PDB entry 5IV4 | X-ray diffraction, 1.79 A resolution | chain A

# Chain A
Protein: Adenylate cyclase type 10
Source organism: Homo sapiens
Notes: EC 4.6.1.1
UniProtKB: Q96PN6 (ADCYA_HUMAN); residues 1-469 here = UniProt positions 1-469
Sequence (475 residues; row label = number of the first residue in the row):
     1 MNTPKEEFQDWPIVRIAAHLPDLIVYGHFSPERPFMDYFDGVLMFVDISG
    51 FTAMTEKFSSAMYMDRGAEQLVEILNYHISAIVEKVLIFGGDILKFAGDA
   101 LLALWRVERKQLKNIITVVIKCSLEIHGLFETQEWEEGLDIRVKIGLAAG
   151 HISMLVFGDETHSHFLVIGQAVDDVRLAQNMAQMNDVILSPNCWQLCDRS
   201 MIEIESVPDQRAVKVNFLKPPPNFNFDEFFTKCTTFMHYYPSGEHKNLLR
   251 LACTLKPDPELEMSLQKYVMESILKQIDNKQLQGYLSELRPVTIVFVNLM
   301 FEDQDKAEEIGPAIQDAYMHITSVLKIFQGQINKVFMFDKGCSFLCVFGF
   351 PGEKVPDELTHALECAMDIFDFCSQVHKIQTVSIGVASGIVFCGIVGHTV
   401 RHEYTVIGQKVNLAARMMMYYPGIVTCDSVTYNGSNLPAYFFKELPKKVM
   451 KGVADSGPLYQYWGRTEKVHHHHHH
Unresolved in the structure: 1-6, 356, 469-475
Differences from the reference sequence: expression tag (470-475)
Modified positions: Cys253 (s,S-(2-hydroxyethyl)thiocysteine; CME)
UniProt features mapped onto this chain:
  - binding site (ATP): Asp47 to Thr52, Asp99, Lys144, Val406, Asn412 to Arg416
  - binding site (Mg(2+)): Asp47, Ile48, Asp99
  - binding site (hydrogencarbonate): Lys95, Val167, Arg176, Met337
  - mutagenesis: Lys95 (K95A: Nearly abolishes bicarbonate-mediated increase of enzyme activity. Abolishes bicarbonate-mediated increase of enzyme activity; when associated with A-176), Arg176 (R176A: Reduces bicarbonate-mediated increase of enzyme activity. Abolishes bicarbonate-mediated increase of enzyme activity; when associated with A-95)
Ligand contacts: LRI (6-chloro-N~4~-cyclopropyl-N~4~-[(thiophen-2-yl)methyl]pyrimidine-2,4-diamine): Phe45, Leu94, Lys95, Phe96, Ala97, Leu102, Phe165, Leu166, Val167, Val172, Val175, Arg176, Phe336, Met337, Phe338
From the paper describing this entry:
  - binding site for LRI: Phe45, Lys95, Ala97, Leu102, Phe165, Leu166, Val167, Val175, Arg176, Phe336, Met337, Phe338
  - conformationally variable residues (side-chain flip): Lys95, Arg176, Phe338
  - contacts within the chain: Arg176-Asp339 (hydrogen bond), Arg176-Asn180 (hydrogen bond)

# Overview
Ligands of chain A: compound LRI. Curated annotation (UniProt) lists 14 ATP-binding residues, 3 Mg2+-binding
residues, 4 hydrogencarbonate-binding residues and 2 mutagenesis sites. The paper reports a binding site for
LRI at Phe45, Lys95 and Ala97 among others; conformational variability at Lys95, Arg176 and Phe338.
Chain A is Adenylate cyclase type 10 (Homo sapiens); the structure, Crystal structure of the human soluble
adenylyl cyclase in complex with the allosteric inhibitor LRE1, was determined by X-ray diffraction, deposited
together with 5IV3.
